9ERI - chains A and E of the 6 polymer chains in the assembly; structure by electron microscopy, 3.30 A resolution.

# Chain A
Name: Na(+)-translocating ferredoxin:NAD(+) oxidoreductase complex subunit A
Organism: Acetobacterium woodii DSM 1030
Notes: EC 7.2.1.2
UniProt: H6LC28 (RNFA_ACEWD); residue numbers follow UniProt; this construct covers 1-191
Chain sequence (191 residues; each row starts with the number of its first residue):
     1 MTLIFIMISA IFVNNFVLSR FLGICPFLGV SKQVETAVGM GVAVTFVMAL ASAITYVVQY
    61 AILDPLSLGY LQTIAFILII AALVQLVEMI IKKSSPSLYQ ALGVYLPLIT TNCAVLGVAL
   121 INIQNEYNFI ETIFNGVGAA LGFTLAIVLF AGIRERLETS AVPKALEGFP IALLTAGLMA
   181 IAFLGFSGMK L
Ion coordination: 2Fe-2S cluster Fe: C25, C113 (shared with C25(E), C108(E) of chain E)
Small-molecule neighbours: 2Fe-2S cluster (FES): G23, I24, C25, P26, N112, C113
From the paper describing this entry:
  - 2Fe-2S cluster coordination: C25, C113
  - mutagenesis - Y105A: decreased catalytic activity
  - mutagenesis - Y105A: decreased growth
  - mutagenesis - T110G: abolished growth
  - mutagenesis - T111G: unchanged growth
  - mutagenesis - Y105A, T111G: abolished growth in response to under 2 mM NaCl

# Chain E
Name: Na(+)-translocating ferredoxin:NAD(+) oxidoreductase complex subunit E
Organism: Acetobacterium woodii DSM 1030
Notes: EC 7.2.1.2
UniProt: H6LC29 (RNFE_ACEWD); residue numbers follow UniProt; this construct covers 1-196
Chain sequence (196 residues; numbered 1 to 196; the number before each row is that of its first residue):
     1 MNFMKNLTRG IIRENPTFVL VLGMCPTLAV TTSAINGMGM GLATMLVLIG SNVAISALRK
    61 VIPDNIRIPA FVVVIASFVT IVGMLMKAYV PALDAALGIF IPLIVVNCII LARAEAFAFS
   121 NGIADSFADA VGMGLGFTLA LTILGSIREI LGAGSIFGFS LFGAAYEPVL LMILPPGAFL
   181 TLGLLIGLIN WKTKKA
Ion coordination: 2Fe-2S cluster Fe: C25, C108 (shared with C25(A), C113(A) of chain A)
Small-molecule neighbours: 2Fe-2S cluster (FES): G23, M24, C25, P26, V106, N107, C108
From the paper describing this entry:
  - 2Fe-2S cluster coordination: C25, C108
  - mutagenesis - R67A: abolished growth in response to H2 and CO2
  - mutagenesis - R67A, L103G: decreased catalytic activity
  - mutagenesis - N107A, E115Q: decreased growth
  - mutagenesis - L103G, V106G, E115K: abolished growth
  - mutagenesis - E115A: unchanged growth

# Chain A / chain E interface
Pairs across the interface (62; chain A residue first):
  F21(A) - C25(E)
  F21(A) - L28(E)
  F21(A) - A29(E)  hydrophobic
  F21(A) - F100(E)
  F21(A) - P175(E)  hydrophobic
  F21(A) - F179(E)  hydrophobic
  G23(A) - C25(E)
  I24(A) - C25(E)
  I24(A) - L28(E)  hydrophobic
  I24(A) - F179(E)  hydrophobic
  C25(A) - G23(E)
  C25(A) - M24(E)
  C25(A) - C108(E)  hydrophobic
  Y70(A) - T80(E)
  T73(A) - P102(E)
  I74(A) - A76(E)  hydrophobic
  I74(A) - S77(E)
  I77(A) - V72(E)  hydrophobic
  L78(A) - V73(E)  hydrophobic
  A81(A) - I68(E)  hydrophobic
  Q85(A) - N65(E)  hydrogen bond (side chain-backbone)
  Q85(A) - I68(E)
  E88(A) - R67(E)  salt bridge
  V104(A) - E115(E)
  P107(A) - R67(E)
  P107(A) - I68(E)  hydrophobic
  P107(A) - E115(E)
  L108(A) - L22(E)  hydrophobic
  L108(A) - C108(E)  hydrophobic
  T110(A) - I68(E)
  T110(A) - V106(E)
  T110(A) - L111(E)
  T111(A) - V106(E)
  T111(A) - N107(E)
  T111(A) - C108(E)
  T111(A) - L111(E)
  N112(A) - V106(E)
  C113(A) - C25(E)  hydrophobic
  C113(A) - V106(E)
  L116(A) - L103(E)  hydrophobic
  L116(A) - V106(E)  hydrophobic
  L120(A) - L103(E)  hydrophobic
  I121(A) - I99(E)  hydrophobic
  K164(A) - K194(E)  hydrogen bond (backbone-side chain)
  A165(A) - G187(E)
  A165(A) - N190(E)
  A165(A) - W191(E)  hydrophobic
  L166(A) - G187(E)
  F169(A) - V21(E)  hydrophobic
  P170(A) - G183(E)
  P170(A) - I186(E)  hydrophobic
  P170(A) - G187(E)
  L173(A) - F179(E)
  L173(A) - L182(E)  hydrophobic
  L173(A) - G183(E)
  L173(A) - I186(E)  hydrophobic
  L174(A) - L180(E)  hydrophobic
  A176(A) - F179(E)  hydrophobic
  G177(A) - P176(E)
  G177(A) - F179(E)
  A180(A) - P176(E)  hydrophobic
  I181(A) - P176(E)  hydrophobic
Interface residues without a listed pair, chain A (39 interface residues in all): L22, A82, Y105, G117, Q124, L184
Interface residues without a listed pair, chain E (41 interface residues in all): D64, I66, P69, V105, L171, A178

# Overview
Chain A and chain E form an interface of 39 and 41 residues respectively, with 2 hydrogen bonds and 1 salt
bridge. Among the polar pairs are E88(A)-R67(E), Q85(A)-N65(E) and K164(A)-K194(E). The paper reports that
L103G, V106G and E115K of chain E abolish growth; 2Fe-2S cluster coordination by C25(A), C113(A) and C25(E)
among others; 10 substitutions were tested in all.
Here chain A is Na(+)-translocating ferredoxin:NAD(+) oxidoreductase complex subunit A and chain E is
Na(+)-translocating ferredoxin:NAD(+) oxidoreductase complex subunit E, both from Acetobacterium woodii DSM
1030. Entry 9ERI (Cryo-EM structure of sodium pumping Rnf complex from Acetobacterium woodii bound to NADH)
was determined by electron microscopy together with 9ERJ, 9ERK and 9ERL from the same study.
